Entry 8TQK (electron microscopy, 3.20 A resolution); this record covers chains E and B of the 9 polymer chains in the assembly.

[Chain E]
Protein: Light chain Fab rPIV3-28
Source organism: Homo sapiens
Notes: antibody fragment or engineered binder
Sequence (214 residues; row label = number of the first residue in the row):
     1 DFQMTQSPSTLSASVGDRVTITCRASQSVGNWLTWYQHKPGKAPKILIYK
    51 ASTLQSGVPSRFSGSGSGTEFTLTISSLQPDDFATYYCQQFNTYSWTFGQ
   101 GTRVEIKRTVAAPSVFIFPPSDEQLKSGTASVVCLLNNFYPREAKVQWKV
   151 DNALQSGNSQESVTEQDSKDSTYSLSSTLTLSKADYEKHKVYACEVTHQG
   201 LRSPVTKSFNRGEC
Disordered / not traced: 106-214
Cystine bridges: Cys23-Cys88

[Chain B]
Protein: Fusion glycoprotein F0
Source organism: Human respirovirus 3
Reference sequence: A0A059QA82 (A0A059QA82_9MONO); residues 19-481 here = UniProt positions 19-481
Sequence (516 residues; numbered 19 to 534; the number before each row is that of its first residue):
    19 QIDITKLQHVGVLVNSPKGMKISQNFETRYLILSLIPKIEDSNSCGDQQI
    69 KQYKRLLDRLIIPLYDGLKLQKDVIVTNQESNENTDPRTERFFGGVIGTI
   119 ALGVATSAQITAAVALVEAKQAKSDIEKLKEAIRDTNKAVQSVCSSVGNC
   169 IVAIKSVQDYVNKEIVPSIARLGCEAAGLQLGIALTQHYSELTNCFGDNI
   219 GSLQEKGIKLQCIASLYRTNITEIFTTSTVDKYDIYDLLFTESIKVRVID
   269 VDLNDYSITLQVRLPLLTRLLNTQIYKVDSISYNIQNREWYIPLPSHIMT
   319 KGAFLGGADVKECIEAFSSYICPSDPGFVLNHEMESCLSGNISQCPRTTV
   369 TSDIVPRYAFVNGGVVANCITTTCTCNGIGNRINQPPDQGVKIITHKECN
   419 TIGINGMLFNTNKEGTLAFYTPDDITLNNSVALDPIDISIELNKVKSDLE
   469 ESKEWYRRSNQKLSAIEDKIEEILSKIYHIENEIARIKKLIGEAPGSENL
   519 YFQGGSGSHHHHHHHH
Disordered / not traced: 96-113, 162-168, 216-224, 438-442, 473-534
Cystine bridges: Cys63-Cys192, Cys213-Cys230, Cys331-Cys340, Cys355-Cys363, Cys387-Cys392, Cys394-Cys417
Differences from the reference sequence: engineered mutation Cys162 (Gln in A0A059QA82), Cys168 (Leu in A0A059QA82), Cys213 (Ile in A0A059QA82), Cys230 (Gly in A0A059QA82), Val463 (Ala in A0A059QA82), Tyr474 (Ile in A0A059QA82); expression tag (482-534)

[How chain E and chain B interact]
Residue-residue contacts (7):
  Val29(E) with Glu193(B)
  Gly30(E) with Glu193(B)
  Asn92(E) with Cys192(B), hydrogen bond (side chain-backbone); Glu193(B)
  Thr93(E) with Gly191(B)
  Tyr94(E) with Ser60(B); Ile187(B), hydrophobic
Interface residues without a listed pair, chain E (8 interface residues in all): Phe2, Ser28, Asn31
Interface residues without a listed pair, chain B (9 interface residues in all): Asp59, Asn61, Ala188, Leu190

[Summary]
8 residues of chain E and 9 residues of chain B are in contact; the contacts include 1 hydrogen bond. The
hydrogen-bonded pair is Asn92(E)-Cys192(B).
Chain E is Light chain Fab rPIV3-28 (Homo sapiens) and chain B is Fusion glycoprotein F0 (Human respirovirus
3); the structure, Human parainfluenza virus type 3 prefusion F trimer in complex with rPIV3-18 Fab, was
determined by electron microscopy together with 8TQI from the same study.
